8BX5 - chains B and C of the 5 polymer chains in the assembly; structure by electron microscopy, 4.20 A resolution (low resolution: residue-level contacts below are approximate; hydrogen-bond / salt-bridge calls are withheld).

== Chain B (and C) ==
Protein: Acetylcholine receptor
Source organism: Alvinella pompejana
Notes: chain C of this document is another copy of the same molecule, construct and numbering; everything in this record applies to it too
Amino-acid sequence (475 residues; each row starts with the number of its first residue; numbers below 1 keep their minus sign (Met-31 is residue -31)):
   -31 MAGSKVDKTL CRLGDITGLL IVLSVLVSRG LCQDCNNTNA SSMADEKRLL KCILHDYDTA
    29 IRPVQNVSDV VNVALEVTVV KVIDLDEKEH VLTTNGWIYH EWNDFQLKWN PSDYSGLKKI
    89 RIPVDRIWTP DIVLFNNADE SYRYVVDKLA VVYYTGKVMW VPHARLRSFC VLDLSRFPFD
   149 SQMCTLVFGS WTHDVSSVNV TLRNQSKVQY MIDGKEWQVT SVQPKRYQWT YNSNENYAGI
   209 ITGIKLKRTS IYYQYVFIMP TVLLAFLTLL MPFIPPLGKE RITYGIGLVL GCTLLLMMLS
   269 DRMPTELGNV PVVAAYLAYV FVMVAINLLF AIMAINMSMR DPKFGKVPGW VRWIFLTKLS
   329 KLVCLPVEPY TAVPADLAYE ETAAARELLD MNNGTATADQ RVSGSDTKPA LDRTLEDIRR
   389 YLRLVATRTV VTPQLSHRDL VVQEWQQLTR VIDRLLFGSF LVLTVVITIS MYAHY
Not modelled in the structure: -31 to 11, 308-413
Disulfide bonds: Cys138-Cys152

== Interface between chain B and chain C ==
Contacting residue pairs - 62 pairs, chain B then chain C:
  Ala28(B) - Arg89(C)
  Ala28(B) - Pro91(C)
  Ile29(B) - Glu14(C)
  Ile29(B) - Lys15(C)
  Val35(B) - Leu85(C)
  Val101(B) - Val114(C)
  Ala106(B) - Arg133(C)
  Asp107(B) - Arg133(C)
  Glu108(B) - Val113(C)
  Glu108(B) - Arg133(C)
  Phe137(B) - Ile51(C)
  Phe137(B) - Asn63(C)
  Trp159(B) - His131(C)
  Thr160(B) - Val114(C)
  Thr160(B) - Leu117(C)
  His161(B) - Arg89(C)
  Asp162(B) - Arg89(C)
  Ser164(B) - Arg89(C)
  Tyr199(B) - Trp65(C)
  Tyr199(B) - Tyr67(C)
  Tyr199(B) - Met127(C)
  Tyr199(B) - Val129(C)
  Lys247(B) - Gly246(C)
  Ile250(B) - Ile242(C)
  Ile250(B) - Tyr252(C)
  Ile254(B) - Gly255(C)
  Ile254(B) - Leu256(C)
  Val257(B) - Leu235(C)
  Leu258(B) - Gly255(C)
  Leu258(B) - Leu258(C)
  Leu258(B) - Gly259(C)
  Leu258(B) - Leu262(C)
  Thr261(B) - Leu262(C)
  Leu262(B) - Leu262(C)
  Leu264(B) - Val224(C)
  Met265(B) - Met265(C)
  Met265(B) - Met266(C)
  Ser268(B) - Tyr220(C)
  Ser268(B) - Val224(C)
  Met271(B) - Tyr220(C)
  Pro272(B) - Tyr220(C)
  Thr273(B) - Tyr220(C)
  Thr273(B) - Tyr221(C)
  Leu275(B) - Lys183(C)
  Leu275(B) - Glu184(C)
  Leu275(B) - Ser218(C)
  Leu275(B) - Tyr220(C)
  Gly276(B) - Lys183(C)
  Gly276(B) - Ile219(C)
  Asn277(B) - Ile219(C)
  Val278(B) - Ile219(C)
  Val278(B) - Tyr223(C)
  Ala282(B) - Tyr223(C)
  Ala283(B) - Tyr223(C)
  Ala286(B) - Tyr223(C)
  Phe289(B) - Leu231(C)
  Leu296(B) - Leu235(C)
  Leu297(B) - Leu238(C)
  Ile300(B) - Leu238(C)
  Ile300(B) - Phe241(C)
  Met301(B) - Phe241(C)
  Asn304(B) - Phe241(C)
Also at the interface, not in a pair above, chain B (47 interface residues in all): His58, Asp99, Asn105, Ser165, Asn200, Glu274, Ala293
Also at the interface, not in a pair above, chain C (49 interface residues in all): Asp13, Lys49, Ser83, Arg94, Tyr112, Val119, Pro228, Leu232, Phe234, Glu248, Arg270

== Summary ==
The interface between chain B and chain C involves 47 residues on one side and 49 on the other.
Both chains are Acetylcholine receptor (Alvinella pompejana). Entry 8BX5 (Alvinella pompejana nicotinic
acetylcholine receptor Alpo4 in apo state (dataset 1)) was determined by electron microscopy (same publication
as 8BXB, 8BXD, 8BXE, 8BXF and 8BYI).
